Entry 8RCH (electron microscopy, 4.00 A resolution); this record covers chains W and Z of the 8 polymer chains in the assembly.

# Chain W
Name: Regulatory-associated protein of mTOR
Organism: Homo sapiens
UniProtKB: Q8N122 (RPTOR_HUMAN); residue numbers follow UniProt; this construct covers 1-1335
Chain sequence (1335 residues; each row starts with the number of its first residue):
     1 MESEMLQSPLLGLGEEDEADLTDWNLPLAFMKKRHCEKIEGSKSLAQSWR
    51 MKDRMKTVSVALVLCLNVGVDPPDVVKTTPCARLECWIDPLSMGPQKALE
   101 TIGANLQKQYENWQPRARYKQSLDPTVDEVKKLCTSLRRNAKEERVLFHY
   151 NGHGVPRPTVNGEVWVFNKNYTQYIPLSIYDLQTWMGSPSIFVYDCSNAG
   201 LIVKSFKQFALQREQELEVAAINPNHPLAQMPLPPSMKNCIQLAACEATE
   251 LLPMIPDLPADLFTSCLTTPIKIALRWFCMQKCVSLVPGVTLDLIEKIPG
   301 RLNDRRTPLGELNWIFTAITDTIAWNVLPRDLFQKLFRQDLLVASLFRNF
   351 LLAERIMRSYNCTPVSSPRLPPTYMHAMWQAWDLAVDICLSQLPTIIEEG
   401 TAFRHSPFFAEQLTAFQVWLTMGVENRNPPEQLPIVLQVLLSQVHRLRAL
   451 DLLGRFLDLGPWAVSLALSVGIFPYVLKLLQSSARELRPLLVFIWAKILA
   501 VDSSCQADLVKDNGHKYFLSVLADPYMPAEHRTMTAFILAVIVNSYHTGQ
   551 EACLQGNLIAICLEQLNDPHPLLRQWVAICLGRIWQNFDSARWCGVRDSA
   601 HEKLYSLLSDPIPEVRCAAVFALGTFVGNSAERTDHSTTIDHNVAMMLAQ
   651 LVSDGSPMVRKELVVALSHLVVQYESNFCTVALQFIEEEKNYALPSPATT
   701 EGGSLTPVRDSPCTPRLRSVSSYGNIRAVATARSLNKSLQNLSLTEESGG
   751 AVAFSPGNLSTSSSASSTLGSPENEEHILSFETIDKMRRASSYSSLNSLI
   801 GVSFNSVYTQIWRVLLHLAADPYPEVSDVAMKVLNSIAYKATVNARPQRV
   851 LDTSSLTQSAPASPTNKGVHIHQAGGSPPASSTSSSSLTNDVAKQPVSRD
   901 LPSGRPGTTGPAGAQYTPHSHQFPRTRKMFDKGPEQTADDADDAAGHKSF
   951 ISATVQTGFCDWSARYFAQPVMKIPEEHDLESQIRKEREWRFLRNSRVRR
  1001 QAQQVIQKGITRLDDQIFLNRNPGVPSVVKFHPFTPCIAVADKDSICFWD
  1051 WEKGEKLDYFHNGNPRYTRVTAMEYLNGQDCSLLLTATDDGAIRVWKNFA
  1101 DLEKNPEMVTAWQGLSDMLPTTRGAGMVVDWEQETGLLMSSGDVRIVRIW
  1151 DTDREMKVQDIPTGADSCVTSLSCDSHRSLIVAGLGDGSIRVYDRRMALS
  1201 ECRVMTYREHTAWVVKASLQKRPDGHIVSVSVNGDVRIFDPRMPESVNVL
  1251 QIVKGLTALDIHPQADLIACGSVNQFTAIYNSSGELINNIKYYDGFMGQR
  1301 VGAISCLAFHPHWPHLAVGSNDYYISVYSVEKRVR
Unresolved in the structure: 1-56, 220-235, 501-1335
Swiss-Prot annotation at these positions:
  - modified residue: S44 (Phosphoserine), S122 (Phosphoserine), S696 (Phosphoserine), T706 (Phosphothreonine), S719 (Phosphoserine), S721 (Phosphoserine), S722 (Phosphoserine), S738 (Phosphoserine), S791 (Phosphoserine), S792 (Phosphoserine), S836 (Phosphoserine), S855 (Phosphoserine), S859 (Phosphoserine), S863 (Phosphoserine), T865 (Phosphothreonine), S877 (Phosphoserine), S982 (Phosphoserine), K1097 (N6-acetyllysine)
  - glycosylation: T700 (O-linked (GlcNAc) threonine)
  - cross-link (Glycyl lysine isopeptide (Lys-Gly)): K932 (interchain with G-Cter in ubiquitin), K948 (interchain with G-Cter in ubiquitin)
  - mutagenesis: N557 to E564 (In alpha24 mutant; abolished interaction with GTP-bound RRAGA and recruitment to lysosomes), A560 (A560F: In alphax3 mutant; abolished interaction with GTP-bound RRAGA and recruitment to lysosomes; when associated with E-597 and A-635), C594 to D598 (In alpha26 mutant; abolished interaction with GTP-bound RRAGA and recruitment to lysosomes), R597 (R597E: In alphax3 mutant; abolished interaction with GTP-bound RRAGA and recruitment to lysosomes; when associated with F-560 and A-635), T634 to H636 (In alpha29 mutant; abolished interaction with GTP-bound RRAGA and recruitment to lysosomes), D635 (D635A: In alphax3 mutant; abolished interaction with GTP-bound RRAGA and recruitment to lysosomes; when associated with F-560 and E-597), T699 (T699A: Does not affect O-GlcNAcylation in response to glucose sufficiency), T700 (T700A: Abolished O-GlcNAcylation in response to glucose sufficiency, leading to decreased mTORC1 activation), S722 (S722A: Abolishes AMPK-mediated phosphorylation; when associated with A-792. Increased O-GlcNAcylation; when associated with A-792), K737 (K737R: Does not affect ubiquitination), S791 (S791A/D: Abolished phosphorylation after forskolin treatment), S792 (S792A: Abolishes AMPK-mediated phosphorylation; when associated with A-722. Increased O-GlcNAcylation; when associated with A-722. Does not affect phosphorylation after forskolin treatment), 10 further mutagenesis entries in UniProt

# Chain Z
Name: Eukaryotic translation initiation factor 4E-binding protein 1
Organism: Homo sapiens
UniProtKB: Q13541 (4EBP1_HUMAN); residue numbers follow UniProt; this construct covers 1-118
Chain sequence (118 residues; each row starts with the number of its first residue):
     1 MSGGSSCSQTPSRAIPATRRVVLGDGVQLPPGDYSTTPGGTLFSTTPGGT
    51 RIIYDRKFLMECRNSPVTKTPPRDLPTIPGVTSPSSDEPPMEASQSHLRN
   101 SPEDKRAGGEESQFEMDI
Unresolved in the structure: 1-110
Swiss-Prot annotation at these positions:
  - motif: Y54 to M60 (YXXXXLphi motif), F114 to I118 (TOS motif)
  - modified residue: S2 (N-acetylserine), T37 (Phosphothreonine), T41 (Phosphothreonine), S44 (Phosphoserine), T46 (Phosphothreonine), T50 (Phosphothreonine), Y54 (Phosphotyrosine), S65 (Phosphoserine), T70 (Phosphothreonine), T77 (Phosphothreonine), S83 (Phosphoserine), S96 (Phosphoserine), S101 (Phosphoserine), S112 (Phosphoserine)
  - cross-link: K57 (Glycyl lysine isopeptide (Lys-Gly) (interchain with G-Cter in ubiquitin))
  - mutagenesis: T37 (T37A: Abolishes phosphorylation by MTOR and increased ubiquitination by the BCR(KLHL25) complex; when associated with A-46; A-65 and A-70), T46 (T46A: Abolishes phosphorylation by MTOR and increased ubiquitination by the BCR(KLHL25) complex; when associated with A-37; A-65 and A-70), K57 (K57R: Impaired ubiquitination by the BCR(KLHL25) complex), L59 to M60 (Abolishes eIF4E-binding. Increased ubiquitination by the BCR(KLHL25) complex), S65 (S65A: Abolishes phosphorylation by MTOR and increased ubiquitination by the BCR(KLHL25) complex; when associated with A-37; A-46 and A-70), K69 (K69R: Does not affect ubiquitination by the BCR(KLHL25) complex), T70 (T70A: Abolishes phosphorylation by MTOR and increased ubiquitination by the BCR(KLHL25) complex; when associated with A-37; A-46 and A-65), K105 (K105R: Does not affect ubiquitination by the BCR(KLHL25) complex), Q113 (Q113A: Reduced interaction with RPTOR)

# Chain W / chain Z interface
Pairs across the interface - 23 pairs, chain W then chain Z:
  T317(W) - F114(Z)
  R338(W) - Q113(Z)  hydrogen bond (backbone-side chain)
  L341(W) - Q113(Z)
  R348(W) - F114(Z)
  Q438(W) - F114(Z)
  L440(W) - M116(Z)
  L441(W) - F114(Z)  hydrophobic
  L441(W) - E115(Z)
  L441(W) - M116(Z)
  L441(W) - D117(Z)  hydrogen bond (backbone-backbone)
  S442(W) - D117(Z)  hydrogen bond
  Q443(W) - D117(Z)
  R446(W) - D117(Z)  hydrogen bond (side chain-backbone)
  Y475(W) - S112(Z)
  Y475(W) - Q113(Z)  hydrogen bond (side chain-backbone)
  Y475(W) - F114(Z)
  Y475(W) - M116(Z)
  K478(W) - E111(Z)  salt bridge
  K478(W) - M116(Z)
  K478(W) - I118(Z)
  L479(W) - M116(Z)  hydrophobic
  L479(W) - I118(Z)
  S482(W) - I118(Z)
Other interface residues (no listed pair), chain W (19 interface residues in all): D321, F337, D340, P474, Q481

# In short
19 residues of chain W and 8 residues of chain Z are in contact; the contacts include 5 hydrogen bonds and 1
salt bridge. Polar pairs include K478(W)-E111(Z), R338(W)-Q113(Z) and S442(W)-D117(Z). From UniProt: 38
mutagenesis sites on chain W; 10 mutagenesis sites on chain Z.
Chain W is Regulatory-associated protein of mTOR and chain Z is Eukaryotic translation initiation factor
4E-binding protein 1, both from Homo sapiens; the structure, CryoEM structure of mTORC1 with a paediatric
kidney cancer-associated 1455-EWED-1458 duplication in mTOR, overall refinement, was determined by electron
microscopy.
